6DCA - chains H and P of the 3 polymer chains in the assembly; structure by X-ray diffraction, 2.60 A resolution.

Chain H:
Protein: Fab heavy chain
From: Mus musculus
Notes: antibody fragment or engineered binder
Chain sequence (221 residues; row label = number of the first residue in the row; a row labelled like 82A-82C holds insertion residues (82A, then the next letters in order)):
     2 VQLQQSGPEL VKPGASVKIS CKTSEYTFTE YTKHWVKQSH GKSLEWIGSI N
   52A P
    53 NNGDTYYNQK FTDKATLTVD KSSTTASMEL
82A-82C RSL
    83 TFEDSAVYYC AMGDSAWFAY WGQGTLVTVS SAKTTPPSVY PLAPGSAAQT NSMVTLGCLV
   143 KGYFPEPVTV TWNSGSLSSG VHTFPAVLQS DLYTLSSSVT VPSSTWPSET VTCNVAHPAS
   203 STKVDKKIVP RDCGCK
Disordered / not traced: 129-132, 215-218
Disulfides: Cys-22/Cys-92, Cys-140/Cys-195

Chain P:
Protein: Microtubule-associated protein tau
Reference sequence: P10636 (TAU_HUMAN); residues 379-408 here correspond to UniProt positions 696-725 (UniProt number = residue number + 317)
Chain sequence (31 residues; row label = number of the first residue in the row):
   379 RENAKAKTDH GAEIVYKSPV VSGDTSPRHL X
Disordered / not traced: 379-402
Construct notes: amidation (409)
Modified residues: NH2 (amino group) at position 409
Curated features (UniProtKB/Swiss-Prot):
  - site (Not glycated): Lys-383, Lys-385, Lys-395
  - modified residue: Lys-385 (N6-acetyllysine), Tyr-394 (Phosphotyrosine), Ser-396 (Phosphoserine), Ser-400 (Phosphoserine), Thr-403 (Phosphothreonine), Ser-404 (Phosphoserine)
  - glycosylation: Ser-400 (O-linked (GlcNAc) serine)
  - cross-link: Lys-385 (Glycyl lysine isopeptide (Lys-Gly) (interchain with G-Cter in ubiquitin))
Reported in the primary citation:
  - binding site for phosphate ion: Thr-403, Ser-404

Chain H / chain P interface:
Pairs across the interface (10; chain H residue first):
  Thr-33(H) with Leu-408(P)
  His-35(H) with His-407(P); Leu-408(P), hydrogen bond (side chain-backbone)
  Ser-50(H) with His-407(P), hydrogen bond (side chain-backbone)
  Tyr-58(H) with Arg-406(P); His-407(P)
  Gly-95(H) with Leu-408(P)
  Asp-96(H) with Leu-408(P), hydrogen bond (backbone-backbone); NH2_409(P), hydrogen bond (side chain-backbone)
  Trp-99(H) with Leu-408(P)
Interface residues without a listed pair, chain H (8 interface residues in all): Trp-47
From the paper, about this interface:
  - residue pairs: Leu-408(P)/His-35(H) (hydrogen bond)
  - epitope / paratope residues, chain P: Leu-408(P)

Overview:
Chain H and chain P form an interface of 8 and 4 residues respectively; the contacts include 4 hydrogen bonds.
Polar contacts include His-35(H)/Leu-408(P), Ser-50(H)/His-407(P) and Asp-96(H)/NH2_409(P). The paper
describes a hydrogen bond between Leu-408(P) and His-35(H). The paper reports a binding site for phosphate ion
at Thr-403(P) and Ser-404(P); the epitope/paratope residue Leu-408(P).
Here chain H is Fab heavy chain (Mus musculus) and chain P is Microtubule-associated protein tau. Entry 6DCA
(Fab/epitope complex of mouse monoclonal antibody 6B2 targeting a non-phosphorylated tau epitope) was
determined by X-ray diffraction together with 6DC7, 6DC8 and 6DC9 from the same study.
